PDB entry 7ROS | X-ray diffraction, 2.15 A resolution | chains A and B

Chain A (and B):
Name: Tyrosine--tRNA ligase
Organism: Plasmodium falciparum (isolate 3D7)
Notes: EC 6.1.1.1; chain B of this document is another copy of the same molecule, construct and numbering; everything in this record applies to it too
UniProt: Q8IAR7 (Q8IAR7_PLAF7); numbering as in UniProt (aligned over 1-373)
Sequence (391 residues; row label = number of the first residue in the row; numbers below 1 keep their minus sign (Met-17 is residue -17)):
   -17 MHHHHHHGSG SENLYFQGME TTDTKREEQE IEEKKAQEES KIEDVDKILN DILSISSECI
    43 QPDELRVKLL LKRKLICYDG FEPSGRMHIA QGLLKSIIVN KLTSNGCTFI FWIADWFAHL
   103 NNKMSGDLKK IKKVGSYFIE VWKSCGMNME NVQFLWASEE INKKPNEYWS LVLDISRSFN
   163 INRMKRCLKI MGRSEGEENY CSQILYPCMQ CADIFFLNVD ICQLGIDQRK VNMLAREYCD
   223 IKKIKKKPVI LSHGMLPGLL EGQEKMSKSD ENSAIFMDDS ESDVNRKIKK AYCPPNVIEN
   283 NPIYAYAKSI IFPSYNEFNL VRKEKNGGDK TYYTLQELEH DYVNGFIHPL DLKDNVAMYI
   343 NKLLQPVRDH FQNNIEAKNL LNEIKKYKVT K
Unresolved in the structure: -17 to 19, 248-254, 373 (chain B: -17 to 16, 373)
Construct notes: expression tag (-17 to 0)
Metal / ion sites: Mg2+: Met131, Val134
Ligand contacts: 66I ({(2R,3S,4R,5R)-5-[4-amino-3-(difluoromethoxy)-1H-pyrazolo[3,4-d]pyrimidin-1-yl]-3,4-dihydroxyoxolan-2-yl}methyl [(2S)-2-amino-3-(4-hydroxyphenyl)propanoyl]sulfamate (non-preferred name)): Tyr60, Asp61, Gly62, Phe63, Glu64, His70, Ala72, Gln73, Leu76, Trp94, Ala96, Phe99, Ile172, Tyr188, Gln192, Asp195, Leu206, Gly207, Asp209, Gln210, His235, Gly236, Met237, Leu238, Lys247
Reported in the primary citation:
  - mutagenesis - S234C (10-fold): increased growth
  - mutagenesis - S234C: decreased stability in response to 66I
  - mutagenesis - S234C: increased catalytic activity
  - mutagenesis - S234C: decreased catalytic activity on ML901
  - contacts within the chain: His70-Met248
  - conformationally variable residues (side-chain flip): His70
  - mutagenesis - S234C: decreased stability in response to ML901

Chain A / chain B interface:
Contacting residue pairs (58; chain A residue first):
  Trp98(A) with Asn148(B); Ser152(B)
  His101(A) with Asp156(B), salt bridge; Arg159(B), hydrogen bond (backbone-side chain)
  Leu102(A) with Leu155(B); Ser158(B); Arg159(B)
  Asn104(A) with Arg159(B), hydrogen bond
  Asn144(A) with Asn148(B), hydrogen bond
  Pro147(A) with Pro147(B), hydrophobic
  Asn148(A) with Trp98(B); Asn144(B), hydrogen bond
  Trp151(A) with Trp151(B)
  Ser152(A) with Trp98(B)
  Leu155(A) with Trp98(B), hydrophobic; Leu102(B), hydrophobic; Leu187(B), hydrophobic; Met191(B), hydrophobic
  Asp156(A) with His101(B), salt bridge
  Ser158(A) with Leu102(B); Tyr182(B); Cys183(B), hydrogen bond (backbone-backbone); Ser184(B), hydrogen bond (backbone-backbone)
  Arg159(A) with His101(B), hydrogen bond (side chain-backbone); Leu102(B); Asn104(B), hydrogen bond; Tyr182(B); Ser184(B)
  Phe161(A) with Tyr182(B); Cys183(B), hydrogen bond (backbone-backbone)
  Asn162(A) with Glu180(B), hydrogen bond; Asn181(B); Tyr182(B); Cys183(B), hydrogen bond (backbone-side chain)
  Ile163(A) with Asn181(B), hydrogen bond (backbone-backbone); Tyr182(B); Cys183(B), hydrophobic; Ile186(B), hydrophobic
  Met166(A) with Cys183(B), hydrophobic
  Asn181(A) with Asn162(B); Ile163(B), hydrogen bond (backbone-backbone)
  Tyr182(A) with Ser158(B); Arg159(B); Phe161(B); Asn162(B); Ile163(B)
  Cys183(A) with Ser158(B), hydrogen bond (backbone-backbone); Phe161(B), hydrogen bond (backbone-backbone); Asn162(B), hydrogen bond (side chain-backbone); Met166(B), hydrophobic; Ile186(B), hydrophobic
  Ser184(A) with Ser158(B), hydrogen bond (backbone-backbone); Arg159(B)
  Ile186(A) with Ile163(B), hydrophobic; Cys183(B), hydrophobic
  Leu187(A) with Ser158(B); Leu187(B), hydrophobic
  Met191(A) with Leu155(B), hydrophobic
Other interface residues (no listed pair), chain A (30 interface residues in all): Gly108, Val154, Ser160, Lys167, Glu180, Cys190
Other interface residues (no listed pair), chain B (29 interface residues in all): Gly108, Val154, Ser160, Cys190

In short:
30 residues of chain A and 29 residues of chain B are in contact; the contacts include 17 hydrogen bonds and 2
salt bridges. Polar contacts include His101(A)-Asp156(B), His101(A)-Arg159(B) and Asn104(A)-Arg159(B). Chain A
binds compound 66I. Met131(A) and Val134(A) form the Mg2+ site. From the paper: S234C of chain A increases
growth; conformational variability at His70(A).
Both chains are Tyrosine--tRNA ligase (Plasmodium falciparum (isolate 3D7)). Entry 7ROS (Plasmodium falciparum
tyrosyl-tRNA synthetase in complex with ML901-Tyr) was determined by X-ray diffraction, deposited together
with 7ROR, 7ROT and 7ROU.
